8X2Z - chains A and I of the 14 polymer chains in the assembly; structure by electron microscopy, 3.90 A resolution.

# Chain A
Name: Histone H3
Organism: Saccharomyces cerevisiae
UniProtKB: A0A6A5Q536 (A0A6A5Q536_YEASX); residues 0-135 here correspond to UniProt positions 1-136 (UniProt number = residue number + 1)
Sequence (136 residues; numbered 0 to 135; the number before each row is that of its first residue; numbering starts at 0):
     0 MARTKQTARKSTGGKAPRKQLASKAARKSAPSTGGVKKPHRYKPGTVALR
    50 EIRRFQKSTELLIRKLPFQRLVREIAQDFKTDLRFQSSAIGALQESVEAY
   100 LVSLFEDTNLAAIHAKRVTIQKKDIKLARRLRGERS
Not modelled in the structure: 0-37, 135

# Chain I
Molecule: 146-nt DNA strand
Organism: Saccharomyces cerevisiae
Sequence (146 nucleotides; numbered 1 to 146; the number before each row is that of its first residue):
     1 ATCAATATCCACCTGCAGATTCTACCAAAAGTGTATTTGGAAACTGCTCC
    51 ATCAAAAGGCATGTTCAGCGGAATTCCGCTGAACATGCCTTTTGATGGAG
   101 CAGTTTCCAAATACACTTTTGGTAGAATCTGCAGGTGGATATTGAT

# Interface between chain A and chain I
Pairs across the interface - 19 pairs, chain A then chain I:
  His39(A) - DG144(I)  phosphate contact
  His39(A) - DA145(I)  phosphate contact
  Lys42(A) - DG144(I)  phosphate contact
  Lys42(A) - DA145(I)  salt bridge to the phosphate
  Pro43(A) - DG68(I)  phosphate contact
  Thr45(A) - DG144(I)  phosphate contact
  Arg63(A) - DG59(I)  hydrogen bond to the phosphate
  Arg63(A) - DC60(I)  salt bridge to the phosphate
  Arg72(A) - DA51(I)  salt bridge to the phosphate
  Arg83(A) - DC50(I)  phosphate contact
  Arg83(A) - DA51(I)  phosphate contact
  Phe84(A) - DC50(I)  sugar contact
  Phe84(A) - DA51(I)  hydrogen bond to the phosphate
  Gln85(A) - DC50(I)  phosphate contact
  Arg116(A) - DG70(I)  phosphate contact
  Val117(A) - DC69(I)  phosphate contact
  Val117(A) - DG70(I)  hydrogen bond to the phosphate
  Thr118(A) - DC69(I)  phosphate contact
  Thr118(A) - DG70(I)  phosphate contact
Other interface residues (no listed pair), chain A (14 interface residues in all): Arg40, Ser86
Other interface residues (no listed pair), chain I (11 interface residues in all): DA67, DG71

# Overview
Chain A and chain I form an interface of 14 and 11 residues respectively; the contacts include 3 hydrogen
bonds and 3 salt bridges. Polar contacts include Arg63(A)-DG59(I), Phe84(A)-DA51(I) and Val117(A)-DG70(I).
Here chain A is Histone H3 and chain I is a 146-nt DNA strand, both from Saccharomyces cerevisiae. Entry 8X2Z
(The class2 of piccolo NuA4 bound to the H2A.Z nucleosome complex at harboring state) was determined by
electron microscopy together with 8X2X, 8X2Y, 8X30, 8X31 and 8X32 from the same study.
